1ABY - chains A and D of the 3 polymer chains in the assembly; structure by X-ray diffraction, 2.60 A resolution.

# Chain A
Protein: Hemoglobin
Source organism: Homo sapiens
Notes: engineered mutation(s): CHAIN A, V1M, CHAIN B, D, V1M, N108K
UniProt: P69905 (HBA_HUMAN); residues 143-283 here correspond to UniProt positions 1-141 (UniProt number = residue number - 142)
Chain sequence (283 residues; each row starts with the number of its first residue):
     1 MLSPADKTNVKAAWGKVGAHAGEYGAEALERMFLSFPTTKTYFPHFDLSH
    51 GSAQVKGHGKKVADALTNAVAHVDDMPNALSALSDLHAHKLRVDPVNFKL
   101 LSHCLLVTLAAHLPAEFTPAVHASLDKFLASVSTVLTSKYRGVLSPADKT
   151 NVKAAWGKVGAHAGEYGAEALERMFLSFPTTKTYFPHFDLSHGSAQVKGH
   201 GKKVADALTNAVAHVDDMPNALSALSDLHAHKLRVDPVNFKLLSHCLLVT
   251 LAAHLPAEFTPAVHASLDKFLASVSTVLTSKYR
Ion coordination: heme Fe site 1: His87 (together with cyanide ion); heme Fe site 2: His229 (together with cyanide ion)
Ligand contacts:
  - cyanide ion (CYN), molecule 1: Leu29, Phe43, His58, Val62, His87
  - cyanide ion (CYN), molecule 2: Leu171, Phe185, His200, Val204, His229, Leu243
  - heme (HEM), molecule 1: Met32, Thr39, Tyr42, Phe43, His45, Phe46, His58, Lys61, Val62, Ala65, Leu66, Leu83, Leu86, His87, Leu91, Val93, Asn97, Phe98, Leu101, Val132, Leu136
  - heme (HEM), molecule 2: Met174, Thr181, Tyr184, Phe185, Phe188, His200, Lys203, Val204, Ala207, Leu225, Leu228, His229, Leu233, Val235, Asn239, Phe240, Leu243, Val274, Leu278
Curated features (UniProtKB/Swiss-Prot):
  - site: Lys203 (Not glycated)

# Chain D
Protein: Hemoglobin
Source organism: Homo sapiens
UniProt: P68871 (HBB_HUMAN); residue numbers follow UniProt; this construct covers 2-146
Chain sequence (146 residues; each row starts with the number of its first residue):
     1 MHLTPEEKSAVTALWGKVNVDEVGGEALGRLLVVYPWTQRFFESFGDLST
    51 PDAVMGNPKVKAHGKKVLGAFSDGLAHLDNLKGTFATLSELHCDKLHVDP
   101 ENFRLLGKVLVCVLAHHFGKEFTPPVQAAYQKVVAGVANALAHKYH
Sequence notes: engineered mutation Lys108 (Asn in P68871)
Ion coordination: heme Fe: His92 (together with cyanide ion)
Ligand contacts:
  - cyanide ion (CYN): Phe42, His63, Val67, His92, Leu106
  - heme (HEM): Thr38, Phe41, Phe42, Ser44, Phe45, His63, Lys66, Val67, Ala70, Phe85, Leu88, Leu91, His92, Leu96, Val98, Asn102, Phe103, Leu106, Leu141

# Chain A / chain D interface
Contacting residue pairs - 40 pairs, chain A then chain D:
  Pro37(A) - His146(D)
  Thr38(A) - Pro100(D)
  Lys40(A) - His146(D)  hydrogen bond (side chain-backbone)
  Thr41(A) - His97(D)
  Thr41(A) - Asp99(D)
  Tyr42(A) - Asp99(D)  hydrogen bond
  Pro44(A) - His97(D)
  Leu91(A) - Arg40(D)
  Arg92(A) - Pro36(D)
  Arg92(A) - Trp37(D)
  Arg92(A) - Arg40(D)
  Val96(A) - Glu101(D)
  Asn97(A) - Asp99(D)  hydrogen bond
  Arg141(A) - Trp37(D)
  Arg173(A) - Phe122(D)  hydrogen bond (side chain-backbone)
  Arg173(A) - Thr123(D)
  Arg173(A) - Pro124(D)
  Arg173(A) - Gln127(D)
  Ser177(A) - Gln127(D)
  Ser177(A) - Ala128(D)
  Ser177(A) - Gln131(D)
  Phe178(A) - Gln131(D)
  His245(A) - Lys108(D)
  His245(A) - Gln131(D)  hydrogen bond
  Cys246(A) - Gln127(D)
  Val249(A) - Ala115(D)  hydrophobic
  Val249(A) - Gln127(D)
  Ala252(A) - Ala115(D)
  Ala252(A) - His116(D)
  Ala253(A) - Ala115(D)
  Ala253(A) - Gly119(D)
  Pro256(A) - His116(D)  hydrogen bond (backbone-side chain)
  Phe259(A) - Arg30(D)  hydrogen bond (backbone-side chain)
  Phe259(A) - His116(D)  hydrogen bond (backbone-side chain)
  Thr260(A) - Arg30(D)
  Pro261(A) - Arg30(D)
  His264(A) - Arg30(D)
  His264(A) - Val34(D)
  Ala265(A) - Val33(D)
  Asp268(A) - Tyr35(D)  hydrogen bond
Other interface residues (no listed pair), chain A (32 interface residues in all): Asp94, Glu172, Leu176, Lys241, Leu248, Ala257
Other interface residues (no listed pair), chain D (29 interface residues in all): Met55, Val98, Val109, Val111, Cys112, Lys120, Tyr145

# In short
32 residues of chain A face 29 of chain D across their interface; the contacts include 9 hydrogen bonds. Polar
pairs include Lys40(A)-His146(D), Tyr42(A)-Asp99(D) and Asn97(A)-Asp99(D). Ligands of chain A: cyanide ion and
heme. Bound to chain D: cyanide ion and heme.
Here chain A is Hemoglobin and chain D is Hemoglobin, both from Homo sapiens. Entry 1ABY (Cyanomet RHB1.1
(recombinant hemoglobin)) was determined by X-ray diffraction together with 1ABW from the same study.
